Entry 8RHN (electron microscopy, 4.50 A resolution (low resolution: residue-level contacts below are approximate; hydrogen-bond / salt-bridge calls are withheld)); this record covers chains K and O of the 16 polymer chains in the assembly.

Chain K:
Name: ATPase family gene 2 protein homolog A
Organism: Homo sapiens
Notes: EC 3.6.4.10
UniProtKB: Q8NB90 (AFG2A_HUMAN); numbering as in UniProt (aligned over 1-893)
Amino-acid sequence (920 residues; each row starts with the number of its first residue; numbers below 1 keep their minus sign (Met-26 is residue -26)):
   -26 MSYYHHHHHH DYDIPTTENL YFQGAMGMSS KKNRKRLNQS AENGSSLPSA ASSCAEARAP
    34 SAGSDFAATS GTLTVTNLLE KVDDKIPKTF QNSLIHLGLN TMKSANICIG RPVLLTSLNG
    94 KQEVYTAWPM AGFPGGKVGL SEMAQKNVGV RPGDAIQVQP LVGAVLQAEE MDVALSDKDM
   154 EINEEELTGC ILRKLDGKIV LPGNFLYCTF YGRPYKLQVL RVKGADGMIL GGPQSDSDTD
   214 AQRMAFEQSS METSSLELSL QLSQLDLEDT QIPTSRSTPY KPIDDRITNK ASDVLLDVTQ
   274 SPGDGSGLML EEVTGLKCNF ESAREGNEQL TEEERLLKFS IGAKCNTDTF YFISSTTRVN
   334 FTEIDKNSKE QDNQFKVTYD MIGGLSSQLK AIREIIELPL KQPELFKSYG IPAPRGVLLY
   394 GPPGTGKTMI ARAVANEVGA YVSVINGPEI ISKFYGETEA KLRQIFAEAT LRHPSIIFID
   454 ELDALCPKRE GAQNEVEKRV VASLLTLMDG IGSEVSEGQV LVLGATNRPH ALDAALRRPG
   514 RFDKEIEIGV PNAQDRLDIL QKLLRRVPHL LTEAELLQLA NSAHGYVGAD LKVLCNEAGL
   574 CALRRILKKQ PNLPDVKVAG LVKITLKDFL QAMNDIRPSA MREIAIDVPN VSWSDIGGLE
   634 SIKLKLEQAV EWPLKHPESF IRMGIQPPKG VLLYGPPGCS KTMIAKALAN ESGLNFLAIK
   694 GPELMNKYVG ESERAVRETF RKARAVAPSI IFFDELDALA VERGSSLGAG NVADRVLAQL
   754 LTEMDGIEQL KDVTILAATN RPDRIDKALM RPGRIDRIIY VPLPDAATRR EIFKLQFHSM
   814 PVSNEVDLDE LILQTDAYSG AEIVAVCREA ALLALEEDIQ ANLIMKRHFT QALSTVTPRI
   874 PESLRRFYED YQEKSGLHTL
Unresolved in the structure: -26 to 349, 876-893
Sequence notes: initiating methionine (-26); expression tag (-25 to 0)
Swiss-Prot annotation at these positions:
  - binding site (ATP): Gly394 to Thr401, Gly668 to Thr675
  - modified residue: Thr272 (Phosphothreonine), Ser274 (Phosphoserine), Ser279 (Phosphoserine)
  - cross-link: Lys859 (Glycyl lysine isopeptide (Lys-Gly) (interchain with G-Cter in SUMO2))
  - natural variant: Arg84 (R84Q: In NEDHSB), Ser90 (S90I: In NEDHSB), Ala100 (A100T: In NEDHSB), Gln132 to Leu893 (deletion: In NEDHSB), Thr330 (deletion: In NEDHSB), Ser448 (S448L: In NEDHSB), Val488 (V488L: In NEDHSB), Arg529 (R529Q: In NEDHSB), Trp626 (W626C: In NEDHSB), Asp628 (D628G: In NEDHSB), Arg784 (R784Q: In NEDHSB), Ala844 (A844V: In NEDHSB)
  - mutagenesis: Gly185 (G185E: No effect on protein stability. No effect on interaction with AFG2B), Phe323 (F323I: Reduces protein stability)
From the paper describing this entry:
  - disease-associated variants - G185E: unchanged stability
  - disease-associated variants - A100T (12-20 degC), F323I (12-20 degC), T330DEL (12-20 degC): decreased stability
  - disease-associated variants - T330DEL, D608DEL: decreased binding to SPATA5L1 and CINP

Chain O:
Name: ATPase family gene 2 protein homolog B
Organism: Homo sapiens
Notes: EC 3.6.4.10
UniProtKB: Q9BVQ7 (AFG2B_HUMAN); residues 1-753 here = UniProt positions 1-753
Amino-acid sequence (777 residues; row label = number of the first residue in the row; numbers below 1 keep their minus sign (Met-23 is residue -23)):
   -23 MDYKDDDDKG GGSENLYFQG AGSTMAPDSD PFPEGPLLKL LPLDARDRGT QRCRLGPAAL
    37 HALGARLGSA VKISLPDGGS CLCTAWPRRD GADGFVQLDP LCASPGAAVG ASRSRRSLSL
    97 NRLLLVPCPP LRRVAVWPVL RERAGAPGAR NTAAVLEAAQ ELLRNRPISL GHVVVAPPGA
   157 PGLVAALHIV GGTPSPDPAG LVTPRTRVSL GGEPPSEAQP QPEVPLGGLS EAADSLRELL
   217 RLPLRYPRAL TALGLAVPRG VLLAGPPGVG KTQLVRAVAR EAGAELLAVS APALQGSRPG
   277 ETEENVRRVF QRARELASRG PSLLFLDEMD ALCPQRGSRA PESRVVAQVL TLLDGASGDR
   337 EVVVVGATNR PDALDPALRR PGRFDREVVI GTPTLKQRKE ILQVITSKMP ISSHVDLGLL
   397 AEMTVGYVGA DLTALCREAA MHALLHSEKN QDNPVIDEID FLEAFKNIQP SSFRSVIGLM
   457 DIKPVDWEEI GGLEDVKLKL KQSIEWPLKF PWEFVRMGLT QPKGVLLYGP PGCAKTTLVR
   517 ALATSCHCSF VSVSGADLFS PFVGDSEKVL SQIFRQARAS TPAILFLDEI DSILGARSAS
   577 KTGCDVQERV LSVLLNELDG VGLKTIERRG SKSSQQEFQE VFNRSVMIIA ATNRPDVLDT
   637 ALLRPGRLDK IIYIPPPDHK GRLSILKVCT KTMPIGPDVS LENLAAETCF FSGADLRNLC
   697 TEAALLALQE NGLDATTVKQ EHFLKSLKTV KPSLSCKDLA LYENLFKKEG FSNVEGI
Unresolved in the structure: -23 to 200, 450-456, 604-615, 747-753
Sequence notes: initiating methionine (-23); expression tag (-22 to 0)
Swiss-Prot annotation at these positions:
  - binding site (ATP): Gly241 to Thr248, Gly505 to Thr512
  - modified residue: Met1 (N-acetylmethionine)
  - natural variant: Thr26 (T26A: In NEDHLS), Cys29 (C29G: In NEDHLS), Ala41 (A41P: In NEDHLS), Arg64 (R64W: In NEDHLS), Asp66 (D66Y: In NEDHLS), Phe71 (F71L: In NEDHLS), Pro172 (P172H: In NEDHLS), Gly176 (G176V: In DFNB119), Val245 (V245E: In NEDHLS), Phe360 (F360S: In NEDHLS), Val364 (V364E: In NEDHLS), Thr400 (T400I: In NEDHLS), 9 further natural variant entries in UniProt
From the paper describing this entry:
  - disease-associated variants - A41P, R64W, D66Y: decreased binding to other 55LCC members
  - disease-associated variants - V245E: decreased growth
  - disease-associated variants - I466M, G689V: unchanged stability

Chain K / chain O interface:
Residue-residue contacts (46):
  Glu367(K) - Leu421(O)
  Leu378(K) - Leu420(O)
  Leu378(K) - Gln427(O)
  Ser381(K) - Gln427(O)
  Tyr382(K) - Met385(O)
  Tyr382(K) - Ala416(O)
  Tyr382(K) - Leu420(O)
  Tyr382(K) - Ser423(O)
  Tyr382(K) - Gln427(O)
  Tyr382(K) - Pro430(O)
  Gly383(K) - Met385(O)
  Pro385(K) - Arg413(O)
  Tyr428(K) - Ser273(O)
  Tyr428(K) - Arg315(O)
  Glu432(K) - Gln271(O)
  Glu432(K) - Ser273(O)
  Asn467(K) - Arg315(O)
  Arg472(K) - Gln271(O)
  Ala475(K) - Ala307(O)
  Thr479(K) - Pro268(O)
  Thr479(K) - Ala269(O)
  Pro512(K) - Ala406(O)
  Lys517(K) - Glu414(O)
  Lys638(K) - Leu701(O)
  Lys638(K) - Leu702(O)
  Gln641(K) - Leu701(O)
  Gln641(K) - Gln705(O)
  Trp645(K) - Leu709(O)
  His649(K) - Leu709(O)
  Ser652(K) - Leu709(O)
  Arg655(K) - Leu709(O)
  Met656(K) - Pro670(O)
  Gly657(K) - Pro670(O)
  Ile658(K) - Met669(O)
  Ile658(K) - Thr697(O)
  Ile658(K) - Ala700(O)
  Arg714(K) - Gln445(O)
  Arg717(K) - Ile444(O)
  Arg784(K) - Ala510(O)
  Arg784(K) - Lys511(O)
  Arg784(K) - Glu565(O)
  Pro785(K) - Asn694(O)
  Arg790(K) - Thr697(O)
  Arg790(K) - Glu698(O)
  Arg790(K) - Leu701(O)
  Ile791(K) - Glu698(O)
Other interface residues (no listed pair), chain K (45 interface residues in all): Ile368, Leu371, Phe379, Ile384, Gly429, Glu468, Val469, Leu637, Tyr667, Ala720, Arg736, Leu740, Thr755, Pro775, Lys780, Asp789
Other interface residues (no listed pair), chain O (53 interface residues in all): Gly272, Tyr403, Met417, Ala419, Asn426, Asp428, Lys442, Pro446, Phe449, Thr512, Ala575, Arg630, Thr668, Ala690, Asp691, Cys696, Asp710, Thr712, Thr725, Lys727, Pro728, Ser729

In short:
45 residues of chain K and 53 residues of chain O are in contact. The paper reports that A100T, F323I and
T330DEL of chain K reduce stability; A41P, R64W and D66Y of chain O reduce binding to other 55LCC members; 11
substitutions were tested in all.
Here chain K is ATPase family gene 2 protein homolog A and chain O is ATPase family gene 2 protein homolog B,
both from Homo sapiens. Entry 8RHN (Structure of the 55LCC ATPase complex) was determined by electron
microscopy, deposited together with 8CIH.
